PDB entry 5WQ7 | electron microscopy, 3.04 A resolution | chains A and B of the 15 polymer chains in the assembly

Chain A (and B):
Molecule: Putative type II secretion system protein D
Source organism: Escherichia coli K-12
Notes: chain B of this document is another copy of the same molecule, construct and numbering; everything in this record applies to it too
UniProt: P45758 (GSPD_ECOLI); residues 1-627 here correspond to UniProt positions 24-650 (UniProt number = residue number + 23)
Chain sequence (627 residues; numbered 1 to 627; the number before each row is that of its first residue):
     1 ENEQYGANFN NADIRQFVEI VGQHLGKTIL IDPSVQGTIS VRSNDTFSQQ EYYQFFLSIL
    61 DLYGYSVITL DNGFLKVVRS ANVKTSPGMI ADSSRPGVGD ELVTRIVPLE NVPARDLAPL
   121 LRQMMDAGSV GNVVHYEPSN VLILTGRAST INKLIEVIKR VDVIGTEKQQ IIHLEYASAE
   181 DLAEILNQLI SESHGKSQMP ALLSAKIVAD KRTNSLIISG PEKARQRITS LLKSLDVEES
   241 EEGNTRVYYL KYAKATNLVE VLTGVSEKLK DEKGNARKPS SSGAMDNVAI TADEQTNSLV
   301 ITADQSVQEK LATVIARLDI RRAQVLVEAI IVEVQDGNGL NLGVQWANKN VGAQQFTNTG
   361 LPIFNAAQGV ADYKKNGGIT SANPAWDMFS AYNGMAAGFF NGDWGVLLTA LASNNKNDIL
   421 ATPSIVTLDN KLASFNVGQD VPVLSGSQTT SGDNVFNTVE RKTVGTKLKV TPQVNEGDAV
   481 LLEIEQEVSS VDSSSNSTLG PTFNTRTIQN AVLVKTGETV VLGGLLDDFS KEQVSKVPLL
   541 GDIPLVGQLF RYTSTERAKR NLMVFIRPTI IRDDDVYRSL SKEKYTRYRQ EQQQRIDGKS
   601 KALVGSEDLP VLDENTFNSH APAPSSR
Unresolved in the structure: 1-98, 191-205, 268-287, 446-457, 618-627
Swiss-Prot annotation at these positions:
  - site: Gly-438 (May serve as a pivot that allows opening of the central gate for substrate egress)

Interface between chain A and chain B:
Contacting residue pairs - 186 pairs, chain A then chain B:
  His-135(A) with Leu-120(B)
  Glu-137(A) with Asp-116(B); Leu-117(B); Leu-120(B); Val-161(B); Ile-164(B)
  Pro-138(A) with Asp-116(B)
  Ser-139(A) with Ile-164(B), hydrogen bond (side chain-backbone); Gly-165(B)
  Val-141(A) with Ile-164(B), hydrophobic
  Ile-143(A) with Leu-120(B), hydrophobic
  Gln-169(A) with Leu-231(B)
  Ile-171(A) with Ser-234(B)
  Lys-206(A) with Gln-188(B); Ile-190(B), hydrogen bond (side chain-backbone)
  Val-208(A) with Ile-185(B), hydrophobic; Gln-188(B); Leu-189(B), hydrophobic
  Ala-209(A) with Ile-185(B)
  Asp-210(A) with Leu-235(B)
  Arg-212(A) with Ala-177(B); Ser-178(B), hydrogen bond (side chain-backbone); Asp-181(B), salt bridge; Glu-239(B), salt bridge
  Thr-213(A) with Leu-235(B); Glu-239(B)
  Ile-217(A) with Leu-189(B), hydrophobic
  Thr-245(A) with Val-265(B); Val-314(B)
  Val-247(A) with Val-314(B), hydrophobic; Arg-317(B), hydrogen bond (backbone-side chain)
  Tyr-249(A) with Arg-317(B), hydrogen bond (side chain-backbone); Ile-320(B)
  Lys-251(A) with Asn-475(B); Glu-476(B)
  Tyr-252(A) with Asn-475(B); Leu-513(B), hydrophobic
  Ala-253(A) with Gln-473(B), hydrogen bond (backbone-side chain)
  Thr-291(A) with Val-261(B)
  Ala-292(A) with Val-261(B)
  Asp-293(A) with Asn-257(B); Val-261(B); Leu-318(B)
  Glu-294(A) with Asn-430(B)
  Gln-295(A) with Asn-257(B); Arg-322(B); Asn-430(B), hydrogen bond (backbone-side chain)
  Thr-296(A) with Leu-318(B)
  Asn-297(A) with Asn-430(B); Gln-473(B)
  Ser-298(A) with Leu-318(B)
  Val-300(A) with Val-261(B), hydrophobic; Val-265(B), hydrophobic
  Arg-321(A) with Leu-513(B)
  Gln-324(A) with Val-512(B); Leu-513(B), hydrogen bond (side chain-backbone)
  Leu-340(A) with Pro-538(B), hydrophobic
  Tyr-373(A) with Gln-368(B)
  Ile-379(A) with Gln-368(B), hydrogen bond (backbone-side chain)
  Ser-381(A) with Pro-384(B)
  Trp-386(A) with Phe-364(B), hydrophobic; Asn-365(B); Gln-368(B)
  Phe-389(A) with Gln-355(B), hydrogen bond (backbone-side chain); Phe-364(B), hydrophobic
  Ser-390(A) with Gln-355(B), hydrogen bond (backbone-side chain); Thr-357(B); Pro-362(B); Asn-365(B)
  Tyr-392(A) with Gln-355(B), hydrogen bond (backbone-side chain); Thr-357(B)
  Asn-393(A) with Gln-355(B); Phe-356(B); Thr-357(B), hydrogen bond (side chain-backbone)
  Gly-394(A) with Ala-353(B); Gln-354(B); Gln-355(B), hydrogen bond (backbone-backbone)
  Met-395(A) with Trp-346(B), hydrophobic; Ala-353(B); Val-537(B), hydrophobic
  Ala-396(A) with Gly-352(B); Ala-353(B), hydrogen bond (backbone-backbone)
  Ala-397(A) with Val-351(B)
  Gly-398(A) with Val-351(B), hydrogen bond (backbone-backbone)
  Ala-410(A) with Pro-538(B)
  Leu-411(A) with Lys-536(B)
  Ala-412(A) with Ser-535(B); Lys-536(B), hydrogen bond (backbone-backbone); Pro-538(B), hydrophobic
  Ser-413(A) with Val-534(B)
  Asn-414(A) with Gln-533(B); Val-534(B), hydrogen bond (backbone-backbone); Lys-536(B)
  Asn-415(A) with Glu-532(B)
  Lys-416(A) with Lys-531(B); Glu-532(B), salt bridge
  Asn-417(A) with Phe-529(B); Ser-530(B)
  Asp-418(A) with Phe-529(B); Ser-530(B), hydrogen bond (backbone-backbone)
  Ile-419(A) with Asp-528(B); Phe-529(B), hydrophobic
  Leu-420(A) with Leu-526(B); Asp-527(B); Asp-528(B), hydrogen bond (backbone-backbone)
  Ala-421(A) with Leu-526(B)
  Thr-422(A) with Gly-524(B); Leu-525(B); Leu-526(B), hydrogen bond (backbone-backbone)
  Pro-423(A) with Gly-524(B); Leu-525(B)
  Ser-424(A) with Gly-523(B); Gly-524(B), hydrogen bond (backbone-backbone)
  Ile-425(A) with Ile-508(B), hydrophobic; Asn-510(B); Leu-522(B)
  Val-426(A) with Asn-510(B), hydrogen bond (backbone-side chain); Val-512(B), hydrophobic; Val-521(B); Leu-522(B), hydrogen bond (backbone-backbone)
  Thr-427(A) with Ala-511(B)
  Leu-428(A) with Leu-481(B), hydrophobic; Ala-511(B), hydrogen bond (backbone-backbone)
  Lys-431(A) with Ala-511(B)
  Ala-433(A) with Gln-509(B); Asn-510(B)
  Ser-434(A) with Ile-508(B); Gln-509(B), hydrogen bond (backbone-backbone)
  Phe-435(A) with Thr-507(B); Ile-508(B), hydrophobic; Gly-524(B); Leu-525(B), hydrophobic
  Asn-436(A) with Thr-505(B); Arg-506(B); Thr-507(B), hydrogen bond (backbone-backbone)
  Val-437(A) with Thr-505(B); Arg-506(B); Leu-525(B), hydrophobic; Arg-560(B); Leu-562(B), hydrophobic
  Gly-438(A) with Asn-504(B); Thr-505(B), hydrogen bond (backbone-backbone)
  Gln-439(A) with Asp-492(B); Phe-503(B); Asn-504(B), hydrogen bond
  Asp-440(A) with Thr-502(B); Phe-503(B), hydrogen bond (backbone-backbone)
  Val-441(A) with Thr-502(B)
  Pro-442(A) with Leu-499(B), hydrophobic; Gly-500(B); Pro-501(B); Thr-502(B)
  Val-443(A) with Leu-499(B)
  Leu-444(A) with Leu-499(B)
  Thr-458(A) with Ser-445(B)
  Val-459(A) with Leu-444(B); Ser-445(B); Leu-499(B), hydrophobic
  Arg-461(A) with Pro-501(B), hydrogen bond (side chain-backbone); Thr-502(B); Phe-503(B)
  Asp-574(A) with Lys-515(B); Glu-518(B)
  Tyr-577(A) with Val-512(B); Val-520(B), hydrophobic; Val-521(B), hydrogen bond (side chain-backbone)
  Arg-578(A) with Glu-518(B)
  Ser-581(A) with Thr-519(B); Val-520(B); Val-521(B), hydrogen bond (side chain-backbone)
  Tyr-585(A) with Phe-565(B), hydrophobic
  Tyr-588(A) with Val-332(B), hydrophobic; Glu-333(B); Val-334(B); Asn-561(B); Met-563(B), hydrophobic
  Glu-591(A) with Asn-561(B), hydrogen bond
  Arg-595(A) with Val-334(B); Lys-416(B)
  Ser-606(A) with Lys-416(B)
  Leu-609(A) with Asp-418(B); Ile-419(B); Leu-420(B), hydrophobic
  Leu-612(A) with Val-332(B), hydrophobic
  Thr-616(A) with Thr-519(B)
  Phe-617(A) with Thr-519(B)
Interface residues without a listed pair, chain A (116 interface residues in all): Thr-104, Ile-106, Pro-108, Glu-110, Lys-168, Ser-215, Ser-219, Glu-242, Asn-244, Leu-250, Lys-254, Ala-289, Thr-302, Gly-378, Ala-391, Phe-399, Leu-432, Thr-466, Leu-580, Lys-584, Arg-587, Gln-592
Interface residues without a listed pair, chain B (111 interface residues in all): Arg-160, Lys-223, Arg-227, Val-237, Gly-264, Lys-310, Gln-335, Asp-336, Lys-349, Asn-350, Asn-417, Asp-429, Val-443, Lys-462, Val-514, Lys-559

In short:
116 residues of chain A face 111 of chain B across their interface, with 34 hydrogen bonds and 3 salt bridges.
Polar pairs include Arg-212(A)/Asp-181(B), Arg-212(A)/Glu-239(B) and Lys-416(A)/Glu-532(B).
Chain A and chain B are both Putative type II secretion system protein D (Escherichia coli K-12); the
structure, CryoEM structure of type II secretion system secretin GspD in E.coli K12, was determined by
electron microscopy (same publication as 5WQ8 and 5WQ9).
